PDB entry 8H4K | electron microscopy, 3.10 A resolution | chains B and G of the 5 polymer chains in the assembly

[Chain B]
Molecule: Guanine nucleotide-binding protein G(I)/G(S)/G(T) subunit beta-1
From: Homo sapiens
UniProt: P62873 (GBB1_HUMAN); residue numbers follow UniProt; this construct covers 2-340
Amino-acid sequence (345 residues; each row starts with the number of its first residue; numbers below 1 keep their minus sign (Met-4 is residue -4)):
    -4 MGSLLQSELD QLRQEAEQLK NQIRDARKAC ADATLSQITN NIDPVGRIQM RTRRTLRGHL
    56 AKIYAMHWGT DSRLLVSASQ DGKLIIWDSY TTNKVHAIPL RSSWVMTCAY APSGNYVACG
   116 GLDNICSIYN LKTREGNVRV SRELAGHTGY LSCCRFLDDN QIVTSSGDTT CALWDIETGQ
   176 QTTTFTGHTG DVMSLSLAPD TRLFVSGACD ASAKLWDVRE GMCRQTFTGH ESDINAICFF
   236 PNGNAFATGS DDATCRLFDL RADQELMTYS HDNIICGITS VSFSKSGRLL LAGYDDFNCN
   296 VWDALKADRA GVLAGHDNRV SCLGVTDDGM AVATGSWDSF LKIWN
Not modelled in the structure: -4 to 3
Sequence notes: expression tag (-4 to 1)
Swiss-Prot annotation at these positions:
  - modified residue: Ser2 (N-acetylserine), His266 (Phosphohistidine)
  - natural variant: Leu30 (L30F: In MRD42; uncertain significance), Arg52 (R52G: In MRD42), Gly64 (G64V: In MRD42), Asp76 (D76E: In MRD42; D76G: In MRD42), Gly77 (G77S: In MRD42), Lys78 (K78R: In MRD42), Ile80 (I80N: In MRD42; I80T: In MRD42), His91 (H91R: In MRD42; uncertain significance), Ala92 (A92T: In MRD42), Pro94 (P94S: In MRD42), Leu95 (L95P: In MRD42), Arg96 (R96L: In MRD42), 5 further natural variant entries in UniProt

[Chain G]
Molecule: Guanine nucleotide-binding protein G(I)/G(S)/G(O) subunit gamma-2
From: Homo sapiens
UniProt: P59768 (GBG2_HUMAN); numbering as in UniProt (aligned over 1-71)
Amino-acid sequence (71 residues; numbered 1 to 71; the number before each row is that of its first residue):
     1 MASNNTASIA QARKLVEQLK MEANIDRIKV SKAAADLMAY CEAHAKEDPL LTPVPASENP
    61 FREKKFFCAI L
Not modelled in the structure: 1-5, 63-71
Swiss-Prot annotation at these positions:
  - modified residue: Ala2 (N-acetylalanine), Cys68 (Cysteine methyl ester)
  - lipidation: Cys68 (S-geranylgeranyl cysteine)

[How chain B and chain G interact]
Residue-residue contacts (56):
  Leu7(B) - Ala12(G)  hydrophobic
  Leu7(B) - Val16(G)
  Glu10(B) - Val16(G)
  Ala11(B) - Leu19(G)
  Leu14(B) - Val16(G)
  Leu14(B) - Leu19(G)  hydrophobic
  Ile18(B) - Leu19(G)  hydrophobic
  Ile18(B) - Ala23(G)  hydrophobic
  Ala21(B) - Arg27(G)
  Ala24(B) - Lys29(G)  hydrogen bond (backbone-side chain)
  Cys25(B) - Ile28(G)
  Cys25(B) - Lys29(G)
  Cys25(B) - Val30(G)
  Ala26(B) - Val30(G)  hydrophobic
  Asp27(B) - Lys29(G)
  Asp27(B) - Val30(G)
  Ala28(B) - Val30(G)
  Leu30(B) - Ala34(G)  hydrophobic
  Ile33(B) - Ala34(G)  hydrophobic
  Ile33(B) - Met38(G)  hydrophobic
  Thr34(B) - Met38(G)
  Ile37(B) - Met38(G)  hydrophobic
  Val40(B) - Leu51(G)  hydrophobic
  Arg48(B) - Phe61(G)
  Arg49(B) - Phe61(G)  hydrogen bond (side chain-backbone)
  Ser84(B) - Phe61(G)
  Tyr85(B) - Pro60(G)
  Tyr85(B) - Phe61(G)  hydrophobic
  Cys218(B) - Gln18(G)  hydrogen bond (backbone-side chain)
  Arg219(B) - Glu22(G)
  Thr221(B) - Glu22(G)
  Phe235(B) - Leu37(G)  hydrophobic
  Phe235(B) - Cys41(G)  hydrophobic
  Pro236(B) - Tyr40(G)
  Asn237(B) - Tyr40(G)
  Asp254(B) - Ala33(G)
  Arg256(B) - Arg27(G)
  Arg256(B) - Ile28(G)
  Arg256(B) - Asp36(G)  salt bridge
  Ala257(B) - Ile28(G)
  Asp258(B) - Arg27(G)  salt bridge
  Leu261(B) - Val30(G)  hydrophobic
  Leu261(B) - Leu37(G)  hydrophobic
  Ser279(B) - Asp48(G)  hydrogen bond
  Lys280(B) - Asp48(G)
  Ser281(B) - Tyr40(G)
  Ser281(B) - Cys41(G)
  Ser281(B) - His44(G)
  Ser281(B) - Asp48(G)  hydrogen bond
  Arg283(B) - Leu51(G)
  Leu300(B) - Cys41(G)  hydrophobic
  Gly324(B) - Pro49(G)
  Met325(B) - Pro60(G)
  Ala326(B) - Phe61(G)  hydrophobic
  Val327(B) - Leu50(G)  hydrophobic
  Asn340(B) - Asn59(G)  hydrogen bond
Also at the interface, not in a pair above, chain B (52 interface residues in all): Leu4, Lys15, Arg22, Met45, Gln220, Ala240, Gln259, Gly282, Leu284, Asp323, Ile338
Also at the interface, not in a pair above, chain G (32 interface residues in all): Ile9, Lys20, Asp26, Ser31, Glu47, Glu58, Arg62

[Overview]
52 residues of chain B and 32 residues of chain G are in contact; the contacts include 6 hydrogen bonds and 2
salt bridges. Polar pairs include Arg256(B)-Asp36(G), Asp258(B)-Arg27(G) and Ala24(B)-Lys29(G).
Chain B is Guanine nucleotide-binding protein G(I)/G(S)/G(T) subunit beta-1 and chain G is Guanine
nucleotide-binding protein G(I)/G(S)/G(O) subunit gamma-2, both from Homo sapiens; the structure, GW9508-bound
FFAR4 in complex with Gq, was determined by electron microscopy, deposited together with 8H4I, 8H4L and 8IYS.
